Entry 7F5B (electron microscopy, 3.90 A resolution); this record covers chains C and E of the 5 polymer chains in the assembly.

[Chain C]
Name: Glutamate receptor ionotropic, kainate 2
Source organism: Rattus norvegicus
Reference sequence: P42260 (GRIK2_RAT); residue numbers follow UniProt; this construct covers 1-908
Sequence (908 residues; row label = number of the first residue in the row):
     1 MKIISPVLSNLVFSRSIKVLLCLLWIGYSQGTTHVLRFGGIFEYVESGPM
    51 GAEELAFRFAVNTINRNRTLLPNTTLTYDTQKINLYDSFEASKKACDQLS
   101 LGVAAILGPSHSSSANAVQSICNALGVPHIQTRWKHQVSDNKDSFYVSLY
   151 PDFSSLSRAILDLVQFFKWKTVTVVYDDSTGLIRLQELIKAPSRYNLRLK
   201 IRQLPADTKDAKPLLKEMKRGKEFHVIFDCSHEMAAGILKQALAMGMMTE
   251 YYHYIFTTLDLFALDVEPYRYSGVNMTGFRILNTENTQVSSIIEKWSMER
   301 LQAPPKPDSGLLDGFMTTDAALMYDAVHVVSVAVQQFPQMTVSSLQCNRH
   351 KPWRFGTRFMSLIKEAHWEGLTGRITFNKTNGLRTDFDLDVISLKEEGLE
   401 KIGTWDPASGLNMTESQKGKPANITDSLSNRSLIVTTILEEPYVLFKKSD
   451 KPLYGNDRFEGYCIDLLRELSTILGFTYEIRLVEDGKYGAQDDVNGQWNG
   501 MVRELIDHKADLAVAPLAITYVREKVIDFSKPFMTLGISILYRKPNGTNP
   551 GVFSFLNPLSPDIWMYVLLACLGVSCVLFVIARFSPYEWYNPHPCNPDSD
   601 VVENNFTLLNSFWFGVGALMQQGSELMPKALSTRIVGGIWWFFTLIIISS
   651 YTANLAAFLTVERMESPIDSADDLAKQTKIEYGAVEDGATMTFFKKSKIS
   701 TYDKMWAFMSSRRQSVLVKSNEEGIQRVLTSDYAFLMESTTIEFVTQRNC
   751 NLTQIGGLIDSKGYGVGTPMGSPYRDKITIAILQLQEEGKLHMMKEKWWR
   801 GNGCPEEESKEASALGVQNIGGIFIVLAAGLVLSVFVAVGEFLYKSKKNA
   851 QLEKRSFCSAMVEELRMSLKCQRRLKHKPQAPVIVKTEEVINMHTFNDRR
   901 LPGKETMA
Unresolved in the structure: 1-430, 868-908
Sequence notes: engineered mutation Leu107 (Phe in P42260); variant Val567 (Ile in P42260), Cys571 (Tyr in P42260)
Swiss-Prot annotation at these positions:
  - binding site (L-glutamate): Pro516, Ala518, Arg523, Ala689, Thr690, Glu738
  - modified residue (Phosphoserine): Ser846, Ser868
  - glycosylation (N-linked (GlcNAc...) asparagine): Asn67, Asn73, Asn275, Asn378, Asn412, Asn423, Asn430, Asn546, Asn751
  - cross-link: Lys886 (Glycyl lysine isopeptide (Lys-Gly) (interchain with G-Cter in SUMO1))
  - natural variant: Cys571 (Y571C: In RNA edited version; this construct carries the variant), Gln621 (Q621R: In RNA edited version)
  - mutagenesis: Asn751 (N751Q: Loss of glycosylation), Val883 (V883A: Abolishes interaction with KLHL17. Abolishes actinfilin-mediated degradation), Ile884 (I884A: Abolishes interaction with KLHL17. Abolishes actinfilin-mediated degradation), Lys886 (K886R: Abolishes sumoylation. Loss of kainate-mediated endocytosis)
Covalent attachments: N-acetylglucosamine (NAG) linked to Asn546, Asn751
What the authors report for this chain:
  - specificity-determining residues: Arg220 (by similarity / conservation)

[Chain E]
Name: Neuropilin and tolloid-like protein 2
Source organism: Rattus norvegicus
Reference sequence: C6K2K4 (NETO2_RAT); numbering as in UniProt (aligned over 1-525)
Sequence (525 residues; each row starts with the number of its first residue):
     1 MALEQLCAVLKVLLITVLVVEGIAVAQKTQDGQNIGIKHVPATQCGIWVR
    51 TSNGGHFASPNYPDSYPPNKECIYILEAAPRQRIELTFDERYYIEPSFEC
   101 RFDHLEVRDGPFGFSPLIDRYCGMKSPALIRSTGRFMWIKFSSDEELEGL
   151 GFRAKYSFIPDPDFTYLGGILNPIPDCQFELSGADGIVRSSQVEQEEKTK
   201 PGQAVDCIWTIKATPKAKIYLRFLDYQMEHSNECKRNFVAVYDGSSAIEN
   251 LKAKFCSTVANDVMLKTGVGVIRMWADEGSRLSRFRMLFTSFVEPPCTSS
   301 TFFCHSNMCINNSLVCNGVQNCAYPWDENHCKEKKKAGLFEQITKTHGTI
   351 IGVTSGIVLVLLIISILVQVKQPRKKVMACKTAFNKTGFQEVFDPPHYEL
   401 FSLREKEISADLADLSEELDNYQKLRRSSTASRCIHDHHCGSQASSVKQS
   451 RTNLSSMELPFRNDFAQPQPMKTFNSTFKKSSYTFKQTHDCPEQALEDRV
   501 MEEIPCEIYVRGRDDSAQASISIDF
Unresolved in the structure: 1-176, 333-338, 377-525
Cystine bridges: Cys177-Cys207, Cys234-Cys256, Cys297-Cys309, Cys304-Cys322, Cys316-Cys331

[How chain C and chain E interact]
Contacting residue pairs (24):
  Pro561(C) with Gln342(E)
  Met565(C) with Gln342(E), hydrogen bond
  Tyr566(C) with Gly348(E)
  Leu569(C) with Leu359(E)
  Gly573(C) with Leu359(E)
  Cys576(C) with Ile363(E), hydrophobic; Ile366(E)
  Phe579(C) with Ile366(E), hydrophobic; Val370(E), hydrophobic
  Val580(C) with Ile366(E), hydrophobic; Gln369(E)
  Arg583(C) with Pro373(E)
  Asp600(C) with Lys376(E), salt bridge
  Val602(C) with Lys376(E), hydrogen bond (backbone-backbone)
  Glu603(C) with Arg374(E); Lys375(E)
  Leu608(C) with Val370(E), hydrophobic
  Lys719(C) with Tyr324(E), hydrogen bond (backbone-side chain)
  Glu723(C) with Cys304(E); His305(E), salt bridge; Ser306(E), hydrogen bond (side chain-backbone); Trp326(E)
  Arg727(C) with Trp326(E)
  Thr730(C) with Trp326(E)
Also at the interface, not in a pair above, chain C (23 interface residues in all): Leu572, Trp589, Val601, Gln714, Val718, Gln726
Also at the interface, not in a pair above, chain E (18 interface residues in all): Phe303, Pro325

[Overview]
Chain C and chain E form an interface of 23 and 18 residues respectively; the contacts include 4 hydrogen
bonds and 2 salt bridges. Among the polar pairs are Asp600(C)-Lys376(E), Glu723(C)-His305(E) and
Met565(C)-Gln342(E). N-acetylglucosamine is covalently linked to Asn546(C) and Asn751(C). The paper reports
the specificity determinant Arg220(C).
Chain C is Glutamate receptor ionotropic, kainate 2 and chain E is Neuropilin and tolloid-like protein 2, both
from Rattus norvegicus; the structure, LBD-TMD focused reconstruction of DNQX-bound GluK2-1xNeto2 complex, was
determined by electron microscopy (same publication as 7F56, 7F57, 7F59 and 7F5A).
